PDB entry 7FAD | X-ray diffraction, 3.20 A resolution | chains A and B

# Chain A
Protein: Gamma-tubulin complex component
Organism: Xenopus laevis
Reference sequence: Q6DDJ4 (Q6DDJ4_XENLA); residue numbers follow UniProt; this construct covers 1-163
Chain sequence (168 residues; row label = number of the first residue in the row; numbers below 1 keep their minus sign (Gly-4 is residue -4)):
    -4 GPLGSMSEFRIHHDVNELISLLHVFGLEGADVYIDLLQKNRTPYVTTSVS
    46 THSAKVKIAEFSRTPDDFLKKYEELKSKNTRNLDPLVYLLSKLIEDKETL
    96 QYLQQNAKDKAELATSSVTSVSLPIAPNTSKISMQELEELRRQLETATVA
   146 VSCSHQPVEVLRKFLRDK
Unresolved in the structure: -4 to -1, 21-23, 38-39, 107-163
Sequence notes: expression tag (-4 to 0)

# Chain B
Protein: Mitotic-spindle organizing protein 2B
Organism: Xenopus tropicalis
Reference sequence: Q28DB1 (MZT2B_XENTR); residues 1-94 here = UniProt positions 1-94
Chain sequence (98 residues; each row starts with the number of its first residue; numbers below 1 keep their minus sign (Gly-3 is residue -3)):
    -3 GPHMMSRGQTEGSQAMASSQAAGPGPSPDAIVSVSGTVQKYVAKKKKVLN
    47 PEEAELYELTQAAGIVIDQEVFKILVDLLKMNVAPLAVFQMLKSMCAG
Unresolved in the structure: -3 to 43, 94
Sequence notes: expression tag (-3 to 0)

# How chain A and chain B interact
Contacting residue pairs (78):
  Arg5(A) with Asp73(B), salt bridge
  Ile6(A) with Met77(B), hydrophobic
  Asp9(A) with Ile70(B); Asp73(B); Leu74(B); Met77(B)
  Leu13(A) with Val67(B), hydrophobic; Ile70(B), hydrophobic; Met87(B), hydrophobic; Met91(B), hydrophobic
  Leu16(A) with Glu66(B); Val67(B), hydrophobic; Ile70(B), hydrophobic
  Leu17(A) with Val67(B), hydrophobic; Leu88(B), hydrophobic; Met91(B), hydrophobic
  Tyr28(A) with Met87(B), hydrophobic; Ser90(B), hydrogen bond; Met91(B), hydrogen bond (side chain-backbone)
  Leu31(A) with Ala83(B), hydrophobic; Met87(B)
  Leu32(A) with Leu74(B), hydrophobic; Val79(B), hydrophobic; Met87(B), hydrophobic
  Asn35(A) with Met77(B); Asn78(B); Val79(B)
  Thr37(A) with Asn78(B), hydrogen bond (backbone-side chain)
  Ile53(A) with Ala59(B), hydrophobic
  Phe56(A) with Ala59(B); Gly60(B)
  Ser57(A) with Ala58(B); Ala59(B); Gly60(B)
  Arg58(A) with Ala58(B)
  Thr59(A) with Ala58(B)
  Asp62(A) with Ala58(B)
  Phe63(A) with Leu55(B), hydrophobic; Ala58(B); Ala59(B), hydrophobic
  Lys66(A) with Glu51(B); Glu54(B), salt bridge; Leu55(B)
  Tyr67(A) with Leu55(B)
  Leu70(A) with Glu51(B)
  Lys73(A) with Glu51(B), salt bridge
  Thr75(A) with Glu48(B)
  Arg76(A) with Glu48(B); Leu52(B)
  Asn77(A) with Leu75(B); Lys76(B)
  Pro80(A) with Pro81(B)
  Leu81(A) with Thr56(B); Leu75(B), hydrophobic
  Val82(A) with Leu55(B), hydrophobic
  Tyr83(A) with Pro81(B), hydrophobic; Leu82(B)
  Leu84(A) with Val84(B), hydrophobic
  Leu85(A) with Thr56(B); Ile61(B), hydrophobic
  Lys87(A) with Leu82(B); Phe85(B)
  Leu88(A) with Phe85(B), hydrophobic
  Ile89(A) with Ile61(B), hydrophobic
  Asp91(A) with Phe85(B); Lys89(B)
  Glu93(A) with Ala93(B)
  Thr94(A) with Lys89(B); Cys92(B)
  Tyr97(A) with Cys92(B), hydrophobic; Ala93(B)
  Leu98(A) with Val62(B); Ile63(B), hydrophobic; Leu88(B), hydrophobic; Cys92(B), hydrophobic
  Gln99(A) with Val62(B)
  Asn101(A) with Asp64(B)
  Ala102(A) with Asp64(B)
Interface residues without a listed pair, chain A (46 interface residues in all): Glu12, Val19, Leu95, Lys105
Interface residues without a listed pair, chain B (38 interface residues in all): Phe68, Ala80, Gln86

# Summary
The interface between chain A and chain B involves 46 residues on one side and 38 on the other; the contacts
include 3 hydrogen bonds and 3 salt bridges. Among the polar pairs are Arg5(A)-Asp73(B), Lys66(A)-Glu54(B) and
Lys73(A)-Glu51(B).
Chain A is Gamma-tubulin complex component (Xenopus laevis) and chain B is Mitotic-spindle organizing protein
2B (Xenopus tropicalis); the structure, Crystal structure of Xenopus GCP2-N terminal domain and Mzt2, was
determined by X-ray diffraction.
